8CGI - chains A and I of the 9 polymer chains in the assembly; structure by electron microscopy, 1.89 A resolution.

Chain A:
Molecule: 16S rRNA
From: Escherichia coli BW25113
Sequence (1540 nucleotides; numbered 1 to 1540; the number before each row is that of its first residue):
     1 AAAUUGAAGAGUUUGAUCAUGGCUCAGAUUGAACGCUGGCGGCAGGCCUA
    51 ACACAUGCAAGUCGAACGGUAACAGGAAGAAGCUUGCUUCUUUGCUGACG
   101 AGUGGCGGACGGGUGAGUAAUGUCUGGGAAACUGCCUGAUGGAGGGGGAU
   151 AACUACUGGAAACGGUAGCUAAUACCGCAUAACGUCGCAAGACCAAAGAG
   201 GGGGACCUUCGGGCCUCUUGCCAUCGGAUGUGCCCAGAUGGGAUUAGCUA
   251 GUAGGUGGGGUAACGGCUCACCUAGGCGACGAUCCCUAGCUGGUCUGAGA
   301 GGAUGACCAGCCACACUGGAACUGAGACACGGUCCAGACUCCUACGGGAG
   351 GCAGCAGUGGGGAAUAUUGCACAAUGGGCGCAAGCCUGAUGCAGCCAUGC
   401 CGCGUGUAUGAAGAAGCCCUUCGGGUUGUAAAGUACUUUCAGCGGGGAGG
   451 AAGGGAGUAAAGUUAAUACCUUUGCUCAUUGACGUUACCCGCAGAAGAAG
   501 CACCGGCUAACUCCGUGCCAGCAGCCXCGGUAAUACGGAGGGUGCAAGCG
   551 UUAAUCGGAAUUACUGGGCGUAAAGCGCACGCAGGCGGUUUGUUAAGUCA
   601 GAUGUGAAAUCCCCGGGCUCAACCUGGGAACUGCAUCUGAUACUGGCAAG
   651 CUUGAGUCUCGUAGAGGGGGGUAGAAUUCCAGGUGUAGCGGUGAAAUGCG
   701 UAGAGAUCUGGAGGAAUACCGGUGGCGAAGGCGGCCCCCUGGACGAAGAC
   751 UGACGCUCAGGUGCGAAAGCGUGGGGAGCAAACAGGAUUAGAUACCCUGG
   801 UAGUCCACGCCGUAAACGAUGUCGACUUGGAGGUUGUGCCCUUGAGGCGU
   851 GGCUUCCGGAGCUAACGCGUUAAGUCGACCGCCUGGGGAGUACGGCCGCA
   901 AGGUUAAAACUCAAAUGAAUUGACGGGGGCCCGCACAAGCGGUGGAGCAU
   951 GUGGUUUAAUUCGAUGXAACGCGAAGAACCUUACCUGGUCUUGACAUCCA
  1001 CGGAAGUUUUCAGAGAUGAGAAUGUGCCUUCGGGAACCGUGAGACAGGUG
  1051 CUGCAUGGCUGUCGUCAGCUCGUGUUGUGAAAUGUUGGGUUAAGUCCCGC
  1101 AACGAGCGCAACCCUUAUCCUUUGUUGCCAGCGGUCCGGCCGGGAACUCA
  1151 AAGGAGACUGCCAGUGAUAAACUGGAGGAAGGUGGGGAUGACGUCAAGUC
  1201 AUCAUGGCCCUUACGACCAGGGCUACACACGUGCUACAAUGGCGCAUACA
  1251 AAGAGAAGCGACCUCGCGAGAGCAAGCGGACCUCAUAAAGUGCGUCGUAG
  1301 UCCGGAUUGGAGUCUGCAACUCGACUCCAUGAAGUCGGAAUCGCUAGUAA
  1351 UCGUGGAUCAGAAUGCCACGGUGAAUACGUUCCCGGGCCUUGUACACACC
  1401 GCCCGUXACACCAUGGGAGUGGGUUGCAAAAGAAGUAGGUAGCUUAACCU
  1451 UCGGGAGGGCGCUUACCACUUUGUGAUUCAUGACUGGGGUGAAGUCGUAA
  1501 CAAGGUAACCGUAGGGGAACCUGCGGUUGGAUCACCUCCU
Unresolved in the structure: 1-929, 1390-1540
Modified positions: PSU (pseudouridine-5'-monophosphate) at position 516, G7M (N7-methyl-guanosine-5'-monophosphate) at position 527, 2MG (2N-methylguanosine-5'-monophosphate) at position 966, 5MC (5-methylcytidine-5'-monophosphate) at position 967, 2MG (2N-methylguanosine-5'-monophosphate) at position 1207, 4OC (4n,o2'-methylcytidine-5'-monophosphate) at position 1402, 5MC (5-methylcytidine-5'-monophosphate) at position 1407, UR3 (3-methyluridine-5'-monophoshate) at position 1498, 2MG (2N-methylguanosine-5'-monophosphate) at position 1516, MA6 (6N-dimethyladenosine-5'-monophoshate) at position 1518, MA6 (6N-dimethyladenosine-5'-monophoshate) at position 1519
Metal / ion sites: Mg2+ site 1 near C934 (its only coordinating residue here); Mg2+ site 2 near A937 (its only coordinating residue here); K+ site 1: U943, G944, G945; Mg2+ site 3: G944, G945; Mg2+ site 4: A964, U1199; Mg2+ site 5: 2MG_966 (together with Pentacycline); K+ site 2: G971, G1233, U1364; Mg2+ site 6 near C972 (its only coordinating residue here); K+ site 3: G976, C1359, G1361, A1362; K+ site 4: A978, C979; Mg2+ site 7: C979, C980, U981, G1222; Mg2+ site 8 near C980 (its only coordinating residue here); 15 more Mg2+ sites not listed; 6 more K+ sites not listed
Residues lining bound ligands: Pentacycline (P8F): U965, 2MG_966, G1053, C1054, C1195, A1196, A1197, G1198
What the authors report for this chain:
  - binding site for Pentacycline: C1054
  - Mg2+ coordination: 2MG_966

Chain I:
Molecule: Small ribosomal subunit protein uS9
From: Escherichia coli BW25113
UniProtKB: P0A7X3 (RS9_ECOLI); numbering as in UniProt (aligned over 1-130)
Chain sequence (130 residues; row label = number of the first residue in the row):
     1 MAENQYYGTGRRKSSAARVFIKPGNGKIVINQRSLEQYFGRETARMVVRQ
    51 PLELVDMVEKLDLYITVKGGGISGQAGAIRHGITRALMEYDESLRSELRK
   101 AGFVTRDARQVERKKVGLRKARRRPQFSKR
Unresolved in the structure: 1-3
Swiss-Prot annotation at these positions:
  - mutagenesis: Thr-105 to Arg-130 (Cold sensitive for growth at 30 degrees Celsius. 350-fold reduced affinity of the 30S subunit P site for certain tRNAs in vitro), Ser-128 to Arg-130 (Very cold sensitive for growth at 30 degrees Celsius. Almost no P site binding of certain tRNAs in vitro)

How chain A and chain I interact:
Residue-residue contacts - 113 pairs, chain A then chain I:
  G941(A) / Arg-123(I)  base contact
  G942(A) / Gln-126(I)  hydrogen bond to the base
  U943(A) / Gln-126(I)  hydrogen bond to the sugar
  2MG_966(A) / Lys-129(I)  sugar contact
  5MC_967(A) / Phe-127(I)  phosphate contact
  C970(A) / Ser-128(I)  base contact
  U1116(A) / Gln-110(I)  sugar contact
  A1117(A) / Arg-106(I)  hydrogen bond to the phosphate
  A1117(A) / Ala-108(I)  sugar contact
  U1118(A) / Arg-11(I)  salt bridge to the phosphate
  U1118(A) / Arg-85(I)  hydrogen bond to the phosphate
  U1118(A) / Arg-106(I)  salt bridge to the phosphate
  C1119(A) / Arg-11(I)  salt bridge to the phosphate
  C1119(A) / Arg-85(I)  salt bridge to the phosphate
  C1128(A) / Lys-68(I)  sugar contact
  C1129(A) / Arg-18(I)  sugar contact
  A1130(A) / Gln-5(I)  hydrogen bond to the sugar
  A1130(A) / Arg-18(I)  salt bridge to the phosphate
  A1130(A) / Phe-20(I)  sugar contact
  A1130(A) / Tyr-64(I)  hydrogen bond to the phosphate
  A1146(A) / Arg-18(I)  base contact
  C1147(A) / Tyr-7(I)  hydrogen bond to the sugar
  C1147(A) / Thr-9(I)  hydrogen bond to the phosphate
  C1147(A) / Arg-18(I)  hydrogen bond to the sugar
  U1148(A) / Tyr-7(I)  sugar contact
  U1148(A) / Thr-9(I)  hydrogen bond to the phosphate
  U1148(A) / Ala-16(I)  phosphate contact
  U1148(A) / Arg-18(I)  sugar contact
  U1148(A) / Lys-68(I)  hydrogen bond to the base
  C1149(A) / Arg-11(I)  salt bridge to the phosphate
  C1149(A) / Ala-16(I)  phosphate contact
  G1178(A) / Arg-95(I)  phosphate contact
  G1178(A) / Arg-99(I)  hydrogen bond to the base
  A1179(A) / Arg-95(I)  salt bridge to the phosphate
  A1179(A) / Arg-99(I)  salt bridge to the phosphate
  A1179(A) / Val-104(I)  phosphate contact
  A1179(A) / Thr-105(I)  phosphate contact
  A1179(A) / Arg-106(I)  hydrogen bond to the sugar
  A1180(A) / Arg-99(I)  salt bridge to the phosphate
  A1180(A) / Thr-105(I)  hydrogen bond to the phosphate
  G1186(A) / Glu-112(I)  phosphate contact
  G1186(A) / Arg-113(I)  sugar contact
  G1186(A) / Lys-115(I)  phosphate contact
  G1187(A) / Arg-113(I)  hydrogen bond to the sugar
  G1187(A) / Lys-115(I)  phosphate contact
  G1231(A) / Ser-128(I)  hydrogen bond to the phosphate
  U1232(A) / Gln-126(I)  hydrogen bond to the phosphate
  U1232(A) / Ser-128(I)  phosphate contact
  G1233(A) / Arg-119(I)  hydrogen bond to the phosphate
  G1233(A) / Pro-125(I)  phosphate contact
  G1233(A) / Gln-126(I)  hydrogen bond to the phosphate
  C1234(A) / Arg-119(I)  salt bridge to the phosphate
  A1248(A) / Ile-72(I)  base contact
  C1249(A) / Tyr-38(I)  sugar contact
  C1249(A) / Gly-70(I)  hydrogen bond to the sugar
  C1249(A) / Gly-71(I)  sugar contact
  C1249(A) / Gln-75(I)  hydrogen bond to the sugar
  A1250(A) / Ser-14(I)  hydrogen bond to the sugar
  A1250(A) / Lys-68(I)  phosphate contact
  A1250(A) / Gly-69(I)  hydrogen bond to the phosphate
  A1250(A) / Gly-70(I)  hydrogen bond to the sugar
  A1250(A) / Gln-75(I)  phosphate contact
  A1251(A) / Ser-14(I)  sugar contact
  A1251(A) / Gly-69(I)  phosphate contact
  C1342(A) / Gln-126(I)  sugar contact
  C1342(A) / Phe-127(I)  sugar contact
  G1343(A) / Arg-123(I)  hydrogen bond to the sugar
  G1343(A) / Arg-124(I)  hydrogen bond to the sugar
  C1344(A) / Arg-122(I)  sugar contact
  C1344(A) / Arg-124(I)  phosphate contact
  U1345(A) / Arg-122(I)  salt bridge to the phosphate
  A1346(A) / Arg-122(I)  salt bridge to the phosphate
  G1347(A) / Arg-12(I)  hydrogen bond to the base
  G1347(A) / Lys-13(I)  base contact
  G1347(A) / Arg-109(I)  phosphate contact
  G1347(A) / Gln-110(I)  sugar contact
  G1347(A) / Val-111(I)  sugar contact
  U1348(A) / Val-111(I)  phosphate contact
  U1348(A) / Glu-112(I)  hydrogen bond to the phosphate
  U1348(A) / Arg-122(I)  phosphate contact
  A1349(A) / Lys-120(I)  salt bridge to the phosphate
  A1349(A) / Ala-121(I)  phosphate contact
  A1349(A) / Arg-122(I)  hydrogen bond to the phosphate
  A1349(A) / Arg-123(I)  hydrogen bond to the phosphate
  A1350(A) / Lys-120(I)  salt bridge to the phosphate
  A1350(A) / Arg-123(I)  salt bridge to the phosphate
  U1351(A) / Lys-120(I)  hydrogen bond to the base
  G1365(A) / Arg-119(I)  salt bridge to the phosphate
  C1366(A) / Arg-119(I)  salt bridge to the phosphate
  C1367(A) / Lys-114(I)  salt bridge to the phosphate
  C1367(A) / Val-116(I)  phosphate contact
  C1367(A) / Gly-117(I)  hydrogen bond to the phosphate
  C1367(A) / Leu-118(I)  phosphate contact
  A1368(A) / Arg-113(I)  salt bridge to the phosphate
  A1368(A) / Lys-114(I)  salt bridge to the phosphate
  A1368(A) / Lys-115(I)  phosphate contact
  A1368(A) / Val-116(I)  hydrogen bond to the phosphate
  C1369(A) / Arg-113(I)  phosphate contact
  C1369(A) / Lys-114(I)  hydrogen bond to the phosphate
  G1370(A) / Ser-14(I)  hydrogen bond to the phosphate
  G1370(A) / Val-111(I)  phosphate contact
  G1371(A) / Lys-13(I)  phosphate contact
  G1371(A) / Ser-14(I)  hydrogen bond to the phosphate
  G1371(A) / Gly-70(I)  phosphate contact
  G1371(A) / Gly-71(I)  phosphate contact
  G1371(A) / Val-111(I)  phosphate contact
  U1372(A) / Lys-13(I)  salt bridge to the phosphate
  U1372(A) / Gly-71(I)  phosphate contact
  U1372(A) / Ile-72(I)  hydrogen bond to the phosphate
  U1372(A) / Ser-73(I)  hydrogen bond to the phosphate
  U1372(A) / Gly-74(I)  hydrogen bond to the phosphate
  G1373(A) / Lys-13(I)  hydrogen bond to the base
  G1373(A) / Ser-73(I)  hydrogen bond to the phosphate
Also at the interface, not in a pair above, chain A (54 interface residues in all): A968, G1184, A1289, G1290, U1341
Also at the interface, not in a pair above, chain I (50 interface residues in all): Arg-41, Thr-66

In short:
54 residues of chain A face 50 of chain I across their interface, with 41 hydrogen bonds and 21 salt bridges.
Polar contacts include G942(A)/Gln-126(I), U1148(A)/Lys-68(I) and G1178(A)/Arg-99(I). Bound to chain A:
Pentacycline. UniProt lists 3 mutagenesis sites on chain I. From the paper: a binding site for Pentacycline at
C1054(A); Mg2+ coordination by 2MG_966(A).
Chain A is 16S rRNA and chain I is Small ribosomal subunit protein uS9, both from Escherichia coli BW25113;
the structure, Pentacycline TP038 bound to the 30S head, was determined by electron microscopy together with
8CA7, 8CAI, 8CEP, 8CF1, 8CF8, 8CGJ, 8CGR and 8CGU from the same study.
